8YA3 - chains Y and E of the 3 polymer chains in the assembly; structure by electron microscopy, 3.27 A resolution.

# Chain Y
Name: Protein translocase subunit SecY
Organism: Geobacillus thermodenitrificans NG80-2
UniProt: A4IJK8 (A4IJK8_GEOTN); numbering as in UniProt (aligned over 1-430)
Chain sequence (430 residues; numbered 1 to 430; the number before each row is that of its first residue):
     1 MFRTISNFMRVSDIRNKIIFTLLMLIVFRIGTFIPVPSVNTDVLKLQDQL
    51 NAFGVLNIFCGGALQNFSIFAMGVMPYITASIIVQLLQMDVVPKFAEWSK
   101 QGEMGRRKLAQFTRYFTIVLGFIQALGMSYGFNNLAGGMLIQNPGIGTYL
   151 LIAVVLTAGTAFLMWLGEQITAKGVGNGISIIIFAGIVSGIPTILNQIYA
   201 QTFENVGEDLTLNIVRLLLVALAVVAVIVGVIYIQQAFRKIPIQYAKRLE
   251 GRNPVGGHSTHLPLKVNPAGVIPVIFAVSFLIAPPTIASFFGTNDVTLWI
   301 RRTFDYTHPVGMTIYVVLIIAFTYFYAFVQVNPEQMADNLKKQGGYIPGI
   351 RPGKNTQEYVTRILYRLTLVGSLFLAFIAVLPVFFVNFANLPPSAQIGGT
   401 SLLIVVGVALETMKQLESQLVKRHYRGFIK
Unresolved in the structure: 1, 45-58, 203-211
Sequence notes: engineered mutation Cys-60 (Gly in A4IJK8), Thr-202 (Gln in A4IJK8), Thr-211 (Phe in A4IJK8), Asn-213 (Arg in A4IJK8)

# Chain E
Name: Protein translocase subunit SecE
Organism: Geobacillus thermodenitrificans NG80-2
UniProt: A4IJH4 (A4IJH4_GEOTN); residue numbers follow UniProt; this construct covers 1-60
Chain sequence (70 residues; row label = number of the first residue in the row):
     1 MQRVTNFFKEVVRELKKVSWPNRKELVNYTAVVLATVAFFTVFFAVIDLG
    51 ISQLIRLVFEGGHHHHHHHH
Unresolved in the structure: 1, 60-70
Sequence notes: expression tag (61-70)

# Chain Y / chain E interface
Contacting residue pairs (52; chain Y residue first):
  Leu-22(Y) / Phe-40(E)  hydrophobic
  Leu-25(Y) / Phe-40(E)  hydrophobic
  Leu-25(Y) / Phe-44(E)  hydrophobic
  Ile-26(Y) / Phe-43(E)  hydrophobic
  Ile-26(Y) / Ile-47(E)  hydrophobic
  Arg-29(Y) / Asp-48(E)  salt bridge
  Ile-30(Y) / Ile-51(E)  hydrophobic
  Phe-33(Y) / Asp-48(E)
  Phe-33(Y) / Ile-51(E)  hydrophobic
  Phe-184(Y) / Phe-40(E)  hydrophobic
  Ala-185(Y) / Phe-44(E)
  Val-188(Y) / Val-37(E)
  Val-188(Y) / Phe-40(E)
  Val-188(Y) / Thr-41(E)
  Val-188(Y) / Phe-44(E)
  Ser-189(Y) / Phe-44(E)
  Ile-191(Y) / Thr-41(E)
  Pro-192(Y) / Thr-41(E)
  Ile-228(Y) / Val-33(E)  hydrophobic
  Ile-228(Y) / Leu-34(E)  hydrophobic
  Val-229(Y) / Leu-26(E)  hydrophobic
  Val-229(Y) / Thr-30(E)
  Ile-232(Y) / Leu-26(E)  hydrophobic
  Ile-232(Y) / Tyr-29(E)  hydrophobic
  Ile-232(Y) / Thr-30(E)
  Ile-232(Y) / Val-33(E)  hydrophobic
  Tyr-233(Y) / Trp-20(E)
  Tyr-233(Y) / Pro-21(E)
  Tyr-233(Y) / Leu-26(E)  hydrophobic
  Ala-237(Y) / Val-18(E)  hydrophobic
  Ala-237(Y) / Ser-19(E)
  Ala-237(Y) / Trp-20(E)  hydrophobic
  Phe-238(Y) / Val-18(E)
  Phe-238(Y) / Ser-19(E)  hydrogen bond (backbone-backbone)
  Arg-239(Y) / Glu-14(E)  salt bridge
  Arg-239(Y) / Lys-17(E)
  Val-266(Y) / Val-18(E)  hydrophobic
  Ile-363(Y) / Glu-14(E)
  Arg-366(Y) / Glu-10(E)
  Arg-366(Y) / Val-11(E)
  Arg-366(Y) / Glu-14(E)
  Leu-367(Y) / Val-18(E)  hydrophobic
  Leu-369(Y) / Phe-7(E)  hydrophobic
  Leu-369(Y) / Val-11(E)  hydrophobic
  Val-370(Y) / Leu-15(E)  hydrophobic
  Val-405(Y) / Val-37(E)  hydrophobic
  Val-406(Y) / Val-33(E)  hydrophobic
  Ala-409(Y) / Thr-36(E)
  Leu-410(Y) / Tyr-29(E)  hydrophobic
  Met-413(Y) / Tyr-29(E)  hydrophobic
  Met-413(Y) / Val-32(E)  hydrophobic
  Lys-414(Y) / Tyr-29(E)
Also at the interface, not in a pair above, chain Y (35 interface residues in all): Val-225, Ile-234, Gln-236, Lys-240
Also at the interface, not in a pair above, chain E (28 interface residues in all): Phe-8, Phe-39, Ala-45

# In short
35 residues of chain Y face 28 of chain E across their interface, with 1 hydrogen bond and 2 salt bridges.
Among the polar pairs are Arg-29(Y)/Asp-48(E), Arg-239(Y)/Glu-14(E) and Phe-238(Y)/Ser-19(E).
Chain Y is Protein translocase subunit SecY and chain E is Protein translocase subunit SecE, both from
Geobacillus thermodenitrificans NG80-2; the structure, Structure of the SecA-SecY complex with the substrate
FtsQ-LacY(+7C) treated with DTT, was determined by electron microscopy together with 8Y9Y, 8Y9Z, 8YA0, 8YA2
and 8YAS from the same study.
